5HAB - chains A and C of the 4 polymer chains in the assembly; structure by X-ray diffraction, 2.30 A resolution.

Chain A:
Name: Ribonuclease J
Organism: Methanolobus psychrophilus R15
Notes: EC 3.1.-.-
UniProtKB: K4MAF9 (K4MAF9_9EURY); residue numbers follow UniProt; this construct covers 2-448
Chain sequence (470 residues; each row starts with the number of its first residue; numbers below 1 keep their minus sign (Met-21 is residue -21)):
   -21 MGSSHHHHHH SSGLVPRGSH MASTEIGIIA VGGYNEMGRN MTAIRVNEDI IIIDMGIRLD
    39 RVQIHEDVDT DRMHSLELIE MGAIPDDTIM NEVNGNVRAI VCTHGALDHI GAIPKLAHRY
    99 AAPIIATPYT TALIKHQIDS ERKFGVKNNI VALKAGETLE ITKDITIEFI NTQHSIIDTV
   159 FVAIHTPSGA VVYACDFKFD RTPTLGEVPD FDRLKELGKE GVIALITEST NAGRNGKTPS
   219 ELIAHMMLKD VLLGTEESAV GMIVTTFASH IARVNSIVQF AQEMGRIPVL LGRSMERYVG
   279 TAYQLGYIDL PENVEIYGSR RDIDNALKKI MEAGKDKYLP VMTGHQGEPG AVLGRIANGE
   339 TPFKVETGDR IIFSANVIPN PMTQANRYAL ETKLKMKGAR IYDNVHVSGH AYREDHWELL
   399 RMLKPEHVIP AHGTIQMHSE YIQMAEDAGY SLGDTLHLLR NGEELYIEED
Not modelled in the structure: -21 to -20, -5 to -1, 118-124
Sequence notes: initiating methionine (-21); expression tag (-20 to 1); engineered mutation Ala84 (His in K4MAF9)

Chain C:
Molecule: 5-nt RNA strand
Sequence (5 nucleotides; each row starts with the number of its first residue):
     1 AAAAA

How chain A and chain C interact:
Residue-residue contacts (39; chain A residue first):
  Met15(A) with A1(C), sugar contact
  Leu37(A) with A2(C), base contact; A3(C), base contact
  Asp38(A) with A2(C), hydrogen bond to the base
  Gln41(A) with A2(C), hydrogen bond to the base
  Val46(A) with A3(C), base contact
  Ala84(A) with A3(C), phosphate contact
  Leu85(A) with A3(C), sugar contact
  Asp86(A) with A2(C), phosphate contact
  Asn209(A) with A1(C), phosphate contact
  Phe245(A) with A2(C), sugar contact
  Ala246(A) with A4(C), phosphate contact
  Ser247(A) with A3(C), hydrogen bond to the phosphate
  Gly270(A) with A5(C), phosphate contact
  Arg271(A) with A5(C), hydrogen bond to the phosphate
  Ser272(A) with A4(C), hydrogen bond to the phosphate; A5(C), hydrogen bond to the phosphate
  Tyr276(A) with A3(C), phosphate contact
  Arg298(A) with A5(C), hydrogen bond to the phosphate
  Thr321(A) with A4(C), hydrogen bond to the phosphate; A5(C), hydrogen bond to the phosphate
  His323(A) with A2(C), sugar contact
  Glu326(A) with A3(C), hydrogen bond to the sugar; A4(C), sugar contact
  Pro327(A) with A4(C), hydrogen bond to the sugar
  Gly328(A) with A4(C), sugar contact; A5(C), sugar contact
  Ala329(A) with A4(C), hydrogen bond to the sugar
  Val330(A) with A5(C), phosphate contact
  Ile356(A) with A1(C), sugar contact; A2(C), base contact
  Pro357(A) with A1(C), base contact
  Thr361(A) with A2(C), hydrogen bond to the base
  His384(A) with A1(C), salt bridge to the phosphate
  Ser386(A) with A1(C), hydrogen bond to the phosphate
  Gly387(A) with A1(C), hydrogen bond to the phosphate
  His388(A) with A1(C), hydrogen bond to the sugar; A2(C), salt bridge to the phosphate
  Met415(A) with A1(C), base contact
Interface residues without a listed pair, chain A (38 interface residues in all): Thr48, His152, Asp174, Thr208, Gln324, Asn354

Summary:
The interface between chain A and chain C involves 38 residues on one side and 5 on the other; the contacts
include 16 hydrogen bonds and 2 salt bridges. Among the polar pairs are Asp38(A)-A2(C), Gln41(A)-A2(C) and
Thr361(A)-A2(C).
Here chain A is Ribonuclease J (Methanolobus psychrophilus R15) and chain C is a 5-nt RNA strand. Entry 5HAB
(Crystal structure of mpy-RNase J (mutant H84A), an archaeal RNase J from Methanolobus psychrophilus R15,
complex ...) was determined by X-ray diffraction.
